Entry 6F44 (electron microscopy, 4.20 A resolution (low resolution: residue-level contacts below are approximate; hydrogen-bond / salt-bridge calls are withheld)); this record covers chains W and Y of the 22 polymer chains in the assembly.

[Chain W]
Protein: Transcription factor TFIIIB component B''
Organism: Saccharomyces cerevisiae (strain ATCC 204508 / S288c)
Reference sequence: P46678 (TFC5_YEAST); numbering as in UniProt (aligned over 1-594)
Amino-acid sequence (594 residues; row label = number of the first residue in the row):
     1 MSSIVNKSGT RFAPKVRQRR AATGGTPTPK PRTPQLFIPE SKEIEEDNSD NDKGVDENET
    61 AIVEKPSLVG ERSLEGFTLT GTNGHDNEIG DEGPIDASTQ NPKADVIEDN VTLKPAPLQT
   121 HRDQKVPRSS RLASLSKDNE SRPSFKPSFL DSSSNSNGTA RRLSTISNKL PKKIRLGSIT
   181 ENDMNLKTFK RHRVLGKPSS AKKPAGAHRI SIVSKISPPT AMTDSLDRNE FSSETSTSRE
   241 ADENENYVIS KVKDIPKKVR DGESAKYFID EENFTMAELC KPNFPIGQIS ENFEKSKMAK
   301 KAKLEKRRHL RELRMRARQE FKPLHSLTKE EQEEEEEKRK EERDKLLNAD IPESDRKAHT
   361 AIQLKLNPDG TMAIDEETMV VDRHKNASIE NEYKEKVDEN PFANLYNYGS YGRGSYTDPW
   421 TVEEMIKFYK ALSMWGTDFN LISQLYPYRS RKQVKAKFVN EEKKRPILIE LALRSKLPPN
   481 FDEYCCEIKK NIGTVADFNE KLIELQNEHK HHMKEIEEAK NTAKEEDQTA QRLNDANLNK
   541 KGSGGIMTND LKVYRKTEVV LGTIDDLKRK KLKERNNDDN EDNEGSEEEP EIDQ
Disordered / not traced: 1-279, 320-384, 517-594
Swiss-Prot annotation at these positions:
  - modified residue (Phosphoserine): Ser-49, Ser-178

[Chain Y]
Molecule: Template DNA
Sequence (81 nucleotides; row label = number of the first residue in the row):
     1 CCAAATGTCC ACGAAGGGTT ACTTCGCGAA CACACTATTG CGAAAAAAAC ATTTATTTAT
    61 AGTAGCCGAA AATAGTGGAC G
Disordered / not traced: 1-33, 78-81

[How chain W and chain Y interact]
Contacting residue pairs (11):
  Arg-307(W) with DC66(Y)
  Arg-311(W) with DC66(Y); DC67(Y)
  Asn-407(W) with DA64(Y); DG65(Y)
  Tyr-408(W) with DA64(Y)
  Gly-409(W) with DA64(Y)
  Tyr-416(W) with DC66(Y); DC67(Y)
  Lys-455(W) with DA55(Y); DT56(Y)
Also at the interface, not in a pair above, chain W (8 interface residues in all): Arg-451
Also at the interface, not in a pair above, chain Y (7 interface residues in all): DT63

[Summary]
Chain W and chain Y form an interface of 8 and 7 residues respectively.
Chain W is Transcription factor TFIIIB component B'' (Saccharomyces cerevisiae (strain ATCC 204508 / S288c))
and chain Y is Template DNA; the structure, RNA Polymerase III closed complex CC2, was determined by electron
microscopy, deposited together with 6F40, 6F41 and 6F42.
